6L6L - chains B and D of the 4 polymer chains in the assembly; structure by X-ray diffraction, 2.78 A resolution.

[Chain B]
Protein: Nuclear receptor related 1
Source organism: Homo sapiens
UniProt: F1D8N6 (F1D8N6_HUMAN); residues 262-346 here = UniProt positions 262-346
Chain sequence (85 residues; each row starts with the number of its first residue):
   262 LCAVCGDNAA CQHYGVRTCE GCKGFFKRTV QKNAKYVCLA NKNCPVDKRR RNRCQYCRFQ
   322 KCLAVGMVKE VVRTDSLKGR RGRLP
Unresolved in the structure: 346
Bound ions: Zn2+ site 1: Cys263, Cys266, Cys280, Cys283; Zn2+ site 2: Cys299, Cys305, Cys315, Cys318
Reported in the primary citation:
  - binding site for the 21-nt DNA strand: Glu281, Lys284, Arg289, Arg342, Gly343, Arg344
  - self-association interface (contacts with another copy of this molecule): Asn294, Lys296, Val298, Leu300

[Chain D]
Molecule: 21-nt DNA strand
Source organism: Homo sapiens
Sequence (21 nucleotides; numbered 1 to 21; the number before each row is that of its first residue):
     1 TATAGGTCAC AGTTTGACCT T

[Chain B / chain D interface]
Residue-residue contacts - 21 pairs, chain B then chain D:
  Cys272(B) - DT3(D)  phosphate contact
  Gln273(B) - DT3(D)  hydrogen bond to the phosphate
  Gln273(B) - DA4(D)  phosphate contact
  His274(B) - DA4(D)  salt bridge to the phosphate
  Tyr275(B) - DA4(D)  hydrogen bond to the phosphate
  Tyr275(B) - DG5(D)  hydrogen bond to the phosphate
  Lys284(B) - DG5(D)  hydrogen bond to the base
  Lys284(B) - DG6(D)  base contact
  Lys288(B) - DG5(D)  phosphate contact
  Lys288(B) - DG6(D)  base contact
  Val332(B) - DA4(D)  phosphate contact
  Val333(B) - DG5(D)  phosphate contact
  Arg334(B) - DA4(D)  phosphate contact
  Arg334(B) - DG5(D)  hydrogen bond to the phosphate
  Gly340(B) - DG5(D)  phosphate contact
  Gly340(B) - DG6(D)  phosphate contact
  Arg341(B) - DG5(D)  sugar contact
  Arg342(B) - DA4(D)  base contact
  Arg342(B) - DG5(D)  base contact
  Arg342(B) - DG6(D)  sugar contact
  Gly343(B) - DA4(D)  hydrogen bond to the base
Interface residues without a listed pair, chain B (14 interface residues in all): Gln292
Interface residues without a listed pair, chain D (5 interface residues in all): DA2

[Summary]
14 residues of chain B face 5 of chain D across their interface, with 6 hydrogen bonds and 1 salt bridge.
Among the polar pairs are Lys284(B)-DG5(D), Gly343(B)-DA4(D) and Gln273(B)-DT3(D). The paper reports a binding
site for the 21-nt DNA strand at Glu281(B), Lys284(B) and Arg289(B) among others; a self-association interface
involving Asn294(B), Lys296(B) and Val298(B) among others.
Chain B is Nuclear receptor related 1 and chain D is a 21-nt DNA strand, both from Homo sapiens; the
structure, Structural basis of NR4A2 homodimers binding to selective Nur-responsive elements, was determined
by X-ray diffraction (same publication as 6L6Q).
